Entry 3V7K (X-ray diffraction, 2.27 A resolution); this record covers chains A and P of the 3 polymer chains in the assembly.

== Chain A ==
Protein: DNA polymerase beta
Organism: Rattus norvegicus
Notes: EC 2.7.7.7, 4.2.99.-
Reference sequence: P06766 (DPOLB_RAT); residue numbers follow UniProt; this construct covers 4-335
Chain sequence (340 residues; numbered -4 to 335; the number before each row is that of its first residue; numbers below 1 keep their minus sign (Met-4 is residue -4)):
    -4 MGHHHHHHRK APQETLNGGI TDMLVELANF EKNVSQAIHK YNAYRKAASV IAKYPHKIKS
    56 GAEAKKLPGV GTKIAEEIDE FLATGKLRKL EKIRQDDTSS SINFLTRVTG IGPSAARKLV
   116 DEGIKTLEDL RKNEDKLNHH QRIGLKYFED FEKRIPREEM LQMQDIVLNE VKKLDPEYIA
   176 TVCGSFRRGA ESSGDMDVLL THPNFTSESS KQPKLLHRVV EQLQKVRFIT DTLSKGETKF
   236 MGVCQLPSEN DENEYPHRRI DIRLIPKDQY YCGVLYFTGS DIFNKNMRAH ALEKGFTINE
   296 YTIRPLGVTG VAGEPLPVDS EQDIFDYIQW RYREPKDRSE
Not modelled in the structure: -4 to 4
Differences from the reference sequence: initiating methionine (-4); expression tag (-3 to 3); engineered mutation Glu72 (Lys in P06766)
Swiss-Prot annotation at these positions:
  - region: Arg183 to Asp192 (DNA-binding)
  - binding site (K(+)): Lys60, Leu62, Val65, Thr101, Val103, Ile106
  - binding site (Na(+)): Lys60, Leu62, Val65, Thr101, Val103, Ile106
  - binding site (a 2'-deoxyribonucleoside 5'-triphosphate): Arg149, Ser180, Arg183, Gly189, Asp190
  - binding site (Mg(2+)): Asp190, Asp192, Asp256
  - modified residue (Omega-N-methylarginine): Arg83, Arg152
  - cross-link (Glycyl lysine isopeptide (Lys-Gly)): Lys41 (interchain with G-Cter in ubiquitin), Lys61 (interchain with G-Cter in ubiquitin), Lys81 (interchain with G-Cter in ubiquitin)
  - mutagenesis: Asp190 (D190E/S: Loss of activity), Met191 (M191I: No loss of activity; M191T: 50% loss of activity), Asp192 (D192E/S: Loss of activity), Asp246 (D246V: Misincorporates T nucleotide opposite G/C template)

== Chain P ==
Molecule: 8-nt DNA strand
Sequence (8 nucleotides; each row starts with the number of its first residue; numbering starts at 0):
     0 ATGTGAGT

== How chain A and chain P interact ==
Pairs across the interface (14):
  Val103(A) with DG6(P), phosphate contact
  Thr104(A) with DG6(P), phosphate contact
  Gly105(A) with DG6(P), hydrogen bond to the phosphate
  Ile106(A) with DA5(P), phosphate contact; DG6(P), phosphate contact
  Gly107(A) with DA5(P), hydrogen bond to the phosphate
  Pro108(A) with DA5(P), phosphate contact
  Ser109(A) with DG4(P), phosphate contact; DA5(P), hydrogen bond to the phosphate
  Ala110(A) with DA5(P), hydrogen bond to the phosphate
  Met236(A) with DG6(P), phosphate contact; DT7(P), sugar contact
  Arg254(A) with DT7(P), salt bridge to the phosphate
  Asp256(A) with DT7(P), sugar contact
Interface residues without a listed pair, chain A (14 interface residues in all): Thr101, His135, Lys234

== Overview ==
Chain A and chain P form an interface of 14 and 4 residues respectively, with 4 hydrogen bonds and 1 salt
bridge. Polar contacts include Gly105(A)-DG6(P), Gly107(A)-DA5(P) and Ser109(A)-DA5(P).
Chain A is DNA polymerase beta (Rattus norvegicus) and chain P is an 8-nt DNA strand; the structure,
Co-crystal structure of K72E variant of rat polymerase beta: Enzyme-DNA binary complex, was determined by
X-ray diffraction.
